4QWF - chains B and C of the 28 polymer chains in the assembly; structure by X-ray diffraction, 3.00 A resolution.

# Chain B
Name: Proteasome subunit alpha type-3
Source organism: Saccharomyces cerevisiae
Reference sequence: P23638 (PSA3_YEAST); residues 0-257 here correspond to UniProt positions 1-258 (UniProt number = residue number + 1)
Chain sequence (258 residues; each row starts with the number of its first residue; numbering starts at 0):
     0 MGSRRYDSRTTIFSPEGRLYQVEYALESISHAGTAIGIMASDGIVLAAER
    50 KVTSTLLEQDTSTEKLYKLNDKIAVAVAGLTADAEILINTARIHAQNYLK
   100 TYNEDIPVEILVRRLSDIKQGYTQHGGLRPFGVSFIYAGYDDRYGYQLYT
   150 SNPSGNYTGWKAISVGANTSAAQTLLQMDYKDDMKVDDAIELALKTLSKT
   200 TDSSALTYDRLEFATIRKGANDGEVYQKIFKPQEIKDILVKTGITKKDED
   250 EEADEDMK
Unresolved in the structure: 0, 245-257
Curated features (UniProtKB/Swiss-Prot):
  - cross-link (Glycyl lysine isopeptide (Lys-Gly)): Lys99 (interchain with G-Cter in ubiquitin), Lys198 (interchain with G-Cter in ubiquitin), Lys230 (interchain with G-Cter in ubiquitin)

# Chain C
Name: Proteasome subunit alpha type-4
Source organism: Saccharomyces cerevisiae
Reference sequence: P40303 (PSA4_YEAST); residues -1 to 252 here correspond to UniProt positions 1-254 (UniProt number = residue number + 2)
Chain sequence (254 residues; row label = number of the first residue in the row; numbers below 1 keep their minus sign (Met-1 is residue -1)):
    -1 MSGYDRALSIFSPDGHIFQVEYALEAVKRGTCAVGVKGKNCVVLGCERRS
    49 TLKLQDTRITPSKVSKIDSHVVLSFSGLNADSRILIEKARVEAQSHRLTL
    99 EDPVTVEYLTRYVAGVQQRYTQSGGVRPFGVSTLIAGFDPRDDEPKLYQT
   149 EPSGIYSSWSAQTIGRNSKTVREFLEKNYDRKEPPATVEECVKLTVRSLL
   199 EVVQTGAKNIEITVVKPDSDIVALSSEEINQYVTQIEQEKQEQQEQDKKK
   249 KSNH
Unresolved in the structure: -1 to 0, 241-252
Curated features (UniProtKB/Swiss-Prot):
  - modified residue: Thr58 (Phosphothreonine)

# Chain B / chain C interface
Residue-residue contacts - 74 pairs, chain B then chain C:
  Arg3(B) - Arg4(C)
  Asp6(B) - Tyr2(C)  hydrogen bond
  Asp6(B) - Arg4(C)  salt bridge
  Arg8(B) - Arg4(C)
  Thr10(B) - Leu6(C)
  Thr10(B) - Arg125(C)
  Ile11(B) - Leu6(C)  hydrophobic
  Ile11(B) - Gln17(C)
  Phe12(B) - Gln17(C)  hydrogen bond (backbone-side chain)
  Phe12(B) - Tyr20(C)  hydrophobic
  Phe12(B) - Ala21(C)  hydrophobic
  Phe12(B) - Leu76(C)  hydrophobic
  Phe12(B) - Arg125(C)
  Phe12(B) - Pro126(C)
  Phe12(B) - Gly128(C)
  Ser13(B) - Tyr20(C)
  Pro14(B) - Tyr20(C)  hydrophobic
  Pro14(B) - Glu23(C)
  Glu15(B) - Glu23(C)
  Glu15(B) - Arg27(C)  hydrogen bond (backbone-side chain)
  Gly16(B) - Tyr20(C)
  Gly16(B) - Glu23(C)
  Gly16(B) - Ala24(C)
  Gly16(B) - Arg27(C)  hydrogen bond (backbone-side chain)
  Arg17(B) - Arg27(C)
  Leu18(B) - Arg125(C)
  Met38(B) - Asp54(C)
  Met38(B) - Arg56(C)
  Arg112(B) - Arg81(C)
  Ser115(B) - Arg81(C)  hydrogen bond (backbone-side chain)
  Asp116(B) - Arg81(C)  salt bridge
  Asp116(B) - Ile82(C)
  Gln119(B) - Ala78(C)
  Gln119(B) - Asp79(C)
  Gln119(B) - Ile82(C)
  Thr122(B) - Arg125(C)  hydrogen bond (backbone-side chain)
  Gln123(B) - Tyr118(C)
  Gln123(B) - Gly123(C)
  Gln123(B) - Val124(C)
  Gln123(B) - Arg125(C)  hydrogen bond (backbone-backbone)
  Gln123(B) - Phe127(C)
  His124(B) - Gly123(C)
  His124(B) - Val124(C)
  Gly125(B) - Tyr2(C)
  Gly125(B) - Gly123(C)
  Gly126(B) - Tyr2(C)
  Tyr143(B) - Arg56(C)  hydrogen bond (backbone-side chain)
  Tyr143(B) - Ile57(C)  hydrophobic
  Tyr145(B) - Arg56(C)  hydrogen bond (backbone-side chain)
  Gln146(B) - Ile57(C)
  Leu147(B) - Ile57(C)
  Tyr148(B) - Ile57(C)
  Ser153(B) - Ala78(C)
  Gly154(B) - Ala78(C)
  Gly154(B) - Arg81(C)  hydrogen bond (backbone-side chain)
  Asn155(B) - Asn77(C)
  Asn155(B) - Ala78(C)
  Tyr156(B) - Pro59(C)  hydrophobic
  Tyr156(B) - Arg81(C)
  Gly158(B) - Gln53(C)
  Gly158(B) - Asp54(C)  hydrogen bond (backbone-backbone)
  Gly158(B) - Ile57(C)
  Gly158(B) - Thr58(C)  hydrogen bond (backbone-side chain)
  Trp159(B) - Lys51(C)
  Trp159(B) - Leu52(C)
  Trp159(B) - Gln53(C)
  Trp159(B) - Asp54(C)
  Lys160(B) - Leu52(C)  hydrogen bond (backbone-backbone)
  Lys160(B) - Gln53(C)
  Lys160(B) - Asp54(C)
  Ala161(B) - Leu52(C)
  Leu175(B) - Leu52(C)
  Gln176(B) - Lys51(C)
  Gln176(B) - Leu52(C)
Interface residues without a listed pair, chain B (41 interface residues in all): Glu108, Thr157, Gln172, Tyr179
Interface residues without a listed pair, chain C (31 interface residues in all): Leu50

# In short
41 residues of chain B face 31 of chain C across their interface; the contacts include 13 hydrogen bonds and 2
salt bridges. Polar contacts include Asp6(B)-Arg4(C), Asp116(B)-Arg81(C) and Asp6(B)-Tyr2(C).
Chain B is Proteasome subunit alpha type-3 and chain C is Proteasome subunit alpha type-4, both from
Saccharomyces cerevisiae; the structure, yCP beta5-M45I mutant in complex with carfilzomib, was determined by
X-ray diffraction, deposited together with 4QUX, 4QUY, 4QV0, 4QV1, 4QV3, 4QV4 and 42 further entries.
